5H2D - chain A; structure by X-ray diffraction, 1.60 A resolution.

== Chain A ==
Protein: KLLA0C04147p
From: Kluyveromyces lactis
Notes: engineered mutation(s): 1109-1111 deletion
Reference sequence: Q6CUK7 (Q6CUK7_KLULA); residue numbers follow UniProt; this construct covers 808-1108, 1112-1240
Amino-acid sequence (435 residues; numbered 803 to 1240; 3 numbers in that range are skipped by the numbering (no residue carries them; nothing is unmodelled there); the number before each row is that of its first residue):
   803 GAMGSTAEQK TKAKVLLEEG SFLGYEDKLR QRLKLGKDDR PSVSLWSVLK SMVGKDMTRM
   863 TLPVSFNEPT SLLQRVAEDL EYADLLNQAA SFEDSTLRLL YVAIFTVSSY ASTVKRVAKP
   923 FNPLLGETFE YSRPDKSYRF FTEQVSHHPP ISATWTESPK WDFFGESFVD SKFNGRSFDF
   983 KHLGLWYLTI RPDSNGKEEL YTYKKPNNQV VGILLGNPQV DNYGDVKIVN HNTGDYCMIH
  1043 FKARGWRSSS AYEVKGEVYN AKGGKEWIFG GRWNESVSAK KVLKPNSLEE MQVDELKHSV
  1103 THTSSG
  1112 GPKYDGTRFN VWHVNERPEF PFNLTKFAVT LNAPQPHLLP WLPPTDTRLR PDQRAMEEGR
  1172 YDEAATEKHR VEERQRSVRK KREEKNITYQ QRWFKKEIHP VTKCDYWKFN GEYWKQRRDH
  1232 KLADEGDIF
Unresolved in the structure: 803-806, 1048-1051, 1096-1104
Construct notes: expression tag (803-807)
Residues lining bound ligands: ergosterol (ERG): Leu847, Leu851, Met859, Leu864, Phe868, Leu874, Arg877, Val878, Asp881, Tyr912, Thr915, Arg918, Val919, Ala920, Lys921, Pro922, Val971, Phe980, Phe982, His984, Lys1007, Asn1010, Val1012, Val1022

== In short ==
Ligands of chain A: ergosterol.
Chain A is KLLA0C04147p (Kluyveromyces lactis); the structure, Crystal structure of Osh1 ORD domain in complex
with ergosterol, was determined by X-ray diffraction together with 5H28, 5H2A, 5H2C and 5WVR from the same
study.
